Entry 8SRX (X-ray diffraction, 2.09 A resolution); this record covers chains A and B of the 4 polymer chains in the assembly.

== Chain A ==
Name: Bcl-2 homologous antagonist/killer
Source organism: Homo sapiens
Reference sequence: Q16611 (BAK_HUMAN); residues 68-146 here = UniProt positions 68-146
Amino-acid sequence (91 residues; row label = number of the first residue in the row):
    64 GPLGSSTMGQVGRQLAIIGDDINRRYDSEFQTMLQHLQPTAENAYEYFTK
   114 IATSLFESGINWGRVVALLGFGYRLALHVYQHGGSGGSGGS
Disordered / not traced: 64-69, 153-154
Construct notes: expression tag (64-67, 147-154)
Ion coordination: Na+ near Gln-98 (its only coordinating residue here); Zn2+: His-141, His-145
Small-molecule neighbours:
  - K6G ([(2R)-2-oxidanyl-3-[oxidanyl-[2-(trimethyl-$l4-azanyl)ethoxy]phosphoryl]oxy-propyl] hexadecanoate), molecule 1: Ala-104, Ala-107, Tyr-108, Phe-111, Leu-132, Gly-135, Tyr-136, Leu-138, Ala-139, Val-142, Tyr-143
  - K6G, molecule 2: Trp-125, Val-128, Val-129, Leu-132
Swiss-Prot annotation at these positions:
  - motif: Val-74 to Arg-88 (BH3), Ser-117 to Tyr-136 (BH1)
What the authors report for this chain:
  - binding site for K6G: Trp-125

== Chain B ==
Name: Apoptosis regulator BAX
Source organism: Homo sapiens
Reference sequence: Q07812 (BAX_HUMAN); numbering as in UniProt (aligned over 53-128)
Amino-acid sequence (80 residues; numbered 49 to 128; the number before each row is that of its first residue):
    49 GGSGDASTKKLSESLKRIGDELDSNMELQRMIAAVDTDSPREVFFRVAAD
    99 MFSDGNFNWGRVVALFYFASKLVLKALSTK
Disordered / not traced: 49-52
Construct notes: expression tag (49-52); conflict Ser-62 (Cys in Q07812), Ser-126 (Cys in Q07812)
Small-molecule neighbours:
  - K6G ([(2R)-2-oxidanyl-3-[oxidanyl-[2-(trimethyl-$l4-azanyl)ethoxy]phosphoryl]oxy-propyl] hexadecanoate), molecule 1: Gln-77, Phe-114, Ser-118, Lys-119, Leu-122
  - K6G, molecule 2: Phe-92, Leu-113, Phe-114, Ala-117, Val-121, Ala-124, Leu-125, Thr-127, Lys-128
Swiss-Prot annotation at these positions:
  - motif: Leu-59 to Asn-73 (BH3), Asp-98 to Ser-118 (BH1)
  - cross-link: Lys-128 (Glycyl lysine isopeptide (Lys-Gly) (interchain with G-Cter in ubiquitin))
  - natural variant: Gly-67 (G67R: In a T-cell acute lymphoblastic leukemia cell line), Gly-108 (G108V: In a Burkitt lymphoma)
  - mutagenesis: Met-74 (M74D/E: Strongly reduced interaction with MCL1, BCL2, BCL2L1 and BCL2L2. No effect on cytochrome c release and subsequent apoptosis triggered by etoposide), Lys-128 (K128R: Partial loss of polyubiquitination)
What the authors report for this chain:
  - binding site for K6G: Gln-77
  - mutagenesis - D71N, Y115F: decreased stability
  - mutagenesis - D71N (75% of WT), Y115F: decreased binding to lipids

== Interface between chain A and chain B ==
Residue-residue contacts - 83 pairs, chain A then chain B:
  Gly-72(A) / Asp-98(B)
  Val-74(A) / Met-79(B)  hydrophobic
  Val-74(A) / Val-95(B)  hydrophobic
  Gly-75(A) / Val-95(B)
  Gly-75(A) / Asp-98(B)
  Gly-75(A) / Met-99(B)
  Arg-76(A) / Asp-98(B)  hydrogen bond (side chain-backbone)
  Arg-76(A) / Ser-101(B)  hydrogen bond
  Gln-77(A) / Glu-75(B)  hydrogen bond
  Gln-77(A) / Met-79(B)  hydrogen bond
  Leu-78(A) / Leu-76(B)  hydrophobic
  Leu-78(A) / Met-99(B)  hydrophobic
  Leu-78(A) / Ala-112(B)  hydrophobic
  Leu-78(A) / Leu-113(B)
  Ala-79(A) / Met-99(B)
  Ala-79(A) / Arg-109(B)
  Ile-81(A) / Glu-75(B)
  Ile-81(A) / Met-79(B)  hydrophobic
  Gly-82(A) / Asn-106(B)
  Gly-82(A) / Gly-108(B)
  Gly-82(A) / Arg-109(B)
  Asp-83(A) / Asn-106(B)  hydrogen bond
  Asp-83(A) / Arg-109(B)  salt bridge
  Ile-85(A) / Leu-70(B)  hydrophobic
  Asn-86(A) / Asn-106(B)
  Asn-86(A) / Gly-108(B)
  Arg-88(A) / Glu-69(B)  salt bridge
  Tyr-89(A) / Arg-65(B)
  Tyr-89(A) / Glu-69(B)  hydrogen bond
  Glu-92(A) / Ser-62(B)
  Glu-92(A) / Arg-65(B)  salt bridge
  Glu-92(A) / Ile-66(B)
  Phe-93(A) / Ile-66(B)  hydrophobic
  Phe-93(A) / Trp-107(B)
  Phe-93(A) / Gly-108(B)
  Phe-93(A) / Val-111(B)  hydrophobic
  Thr-95(A) / Lys-58(B)
  Thr-95(A) / Leu-59(B)
  Thr-95(A) / Ser-62(B)
  Met-96(A) / Leu-59(B)  hydrophobic
  His-99(A) / Ser-55(B)  hydrogen bond (side chain-backbone)
  His-99(A) / Leu-59(B)
  Gln-101(A) / Asp-53(B)
  Asn-106(A) / Asp-53(B)
  Glu-109(A) / Asp-53(B)
  Tyr-110(A) / Asp-53(B)
  Tyr-110(A) / Ala-54(B)
  Tyr-110(A) / Ser-55(B)  hydrogen bond (side chain-backbone)
  Tyr-110(A) / Thr-56(B)
  Tyr-110(A) / Leu-59(B)  hydrophobic
  Lys-113(A) / Ala-54(B)  hydrogen bond (side chain-backbone)
  Lys-113(A) / Thr-56(B)
  Ile-114(A) / Leu-59(B)  hydrophobic
  Ile-114(A) / Leu-63(B)  hydrophobic
  Ser-117(A) / Ser-60(B)  hydrogen bond
  Leu-118(A) / Lys-64(B)
  Ser-121(A) / Lys-64(B)  hydrogen bond
  Asn-124(A) / Asp-68(B)  hydrogen bond
  Asn-124(A) / Asp-71(B)
  Trp-125(A) / Asp-71(B)  hydrogen bond (backbone-side chain)
  Trp-125(A) / Tyr-115(B)
  Trp-125(A) / Ser-118(B)  hydrogen bond
  Trp-125(A) / Lys-119(B)
  Gly-126(A) / Gly-67(B)
  Gly-126(A) / Asp-71(B)  hydrogen bond (backbone-side chain)
  Gly-126(A) / Tyr-115(B)
  Arg-127(A) / Lys-64(B)
  Arg-127(A) / Gly-67(B)
  Arg-127(A) / Asp-68(B)  salt bridge
  Val-129(A) / Leu-70(B)  hydrophobic
  Val-129(A) / Val-111(B)
  Val-129(A) / Phe-114(B)  hydrophobic
  Val-129(A) / Tyr-115(B)
  Val-129(A) / Ser-118(B)
  Ala-130(A) / Leu-63(B)
  Ala-130(A) / Gly-67(B)
  Leu-132(A) / Phe-114(B)
  Gly-133(A) / Trp-107(B)
  Gly-133(A) / Phe-114(B)
  Phe-134(A) / Leu-59(B)  hydrophobic
  Tyr-136(A) / Phe-114(B)  hydrophobic
  Arg-137(A) / Trp-107(B)
  Leu-140(A) / Trp-107(B)  hydrophobic
Other interface residues (no listed pair), chain A (41 interface residues in all): Leu-131
Other interface residues (no listed pair), chain B (37 interface residues in all): Phe-116, Leu-122
The authors on this interface:
  - specific contacts: Trp-125(A)/Tyr-115(B), Trp-107(B)/Gly-133(A)

== Overview ==
The interface between chain A and chain B involves 41 residues on one side and 37 on the other, with 15
hydrogen bonds and 4 salt bridges. Among the polar pairs are Asp-83(A)/Arg-109(B), Arg-88(A)/Glu-69(B) and
Glu-92(A)/Arg-65(B). The paper describes contacts between Trp-125(A) and Tyr-115(B) and Trp-107(B) and
Gly-133(A). The paper reports a binding site for K6G at Trp-125(A) and Gln-77(B); D71N and Y115F of chain B
reduce stability.
Chain A is Bcl-2 homologous antagonist/killer and chain B is Apoptosis regulator BAX, both from Homo sapiens;
the structure, Crystal structure of BAK-BAX heterodimer with lysoPC, was determined by X-ray diffraction
together with 8SRY from the same study.
